5C0E - chains A and B of the 3 polymer chains in the assembly; structure by X-ray diffraction, 1.49 A resolution.

Chain A:
Name: HLA class I histocompatibility antigen, A-2 alpha chain
From: Homo sapiens
UniProt: P01892 (1A02_HUMAN); residues 1-276 here correspond to UniProt positions 25-300 (UniProt number = residue number + 24)
Sequence (277 residues; numbered 0 to 276; the number before each row is that of its first residue; numbering starts at 0):
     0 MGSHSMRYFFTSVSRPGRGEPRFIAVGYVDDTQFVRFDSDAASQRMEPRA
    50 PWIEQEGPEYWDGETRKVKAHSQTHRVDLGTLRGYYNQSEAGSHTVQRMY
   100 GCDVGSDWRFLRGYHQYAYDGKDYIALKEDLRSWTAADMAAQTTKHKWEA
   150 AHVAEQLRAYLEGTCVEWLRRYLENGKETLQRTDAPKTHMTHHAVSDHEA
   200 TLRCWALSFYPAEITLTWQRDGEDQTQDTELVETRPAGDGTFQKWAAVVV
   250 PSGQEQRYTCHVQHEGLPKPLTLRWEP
Disulfides: C101-C164, C203-C259
Differences from the reference sequence: initiating methionine (0)

Chain B:
Name: Beta-2-microglobulin
From: Homo sapiens
UniProt: P61769 (B2MG_HUMAN); residues 1-99 here correspond to UniProt positions 21-119 (UniProt number = residue number + 20)
Sequence (100 residues; numbered 0 to 99; the number before each row is that of its first residue; numbering starts at 0):
     0 MIQRTPKIQVYSRHPAENGKSNFLNCYVSGFHPSDIEVDLLKNGERIEKV
    50 EHSDLSFSKDWSFYLLYYTEFTPTEKDEYACRVNHVTLSQPKIVKWDRDM
Disulfides: C25-C80
Differences from the reference sequence: initiating methionine (0)

How chain A and chain B interact:
Residue-residue contacts - 59 pairs, chain A then chain B:
  F8(A) with S55(B); F56(B)
  F9(A) with F56(B)
  T10(A) with L54(B); F56(B); F62(B)
  V12(A) with S33(B)
  R14(A) with D34(B), salt bridge
  I23(A) with L54(B)
  V25(A) with D53(B); L54(B); S55(B)
  Y27(A) with S55(B); Y63(B)
  Q32(A) with D53(B), hydrogen bond
  R35(A) with D53(B), salt bridge
  R48(A) with D53(B), salt bridge
  H93(A) with M0(B)
  Q96(A) with H31(B), hydrogen bond; F56(B); W60(B), hydrogen bond (side chain-backbone); F62(B)
  R97(A) with F56(B)
  Q115(A) with W60(B)
  Y116(A) with W60(B)
  A117(A) with W60(B), hydrophobic
  D119(A) with M0(B); I1(B); H31(B)
  G120(A) with I1(B); R3(B), hydrogen bond (backbone-side chain); H31(B); W60(B)
  K121(A) with I1(B)
  D122(A) with W60(B), hydrogen bond
  R202(A) with D98(B), hydrogen bond (side chain-backbone); M99(B)
  W204(A) with D98(B); M99(B)
  V231(A) with Q8(B)
  E232(A) with K6(B), salt bridge; Q8(B), hydrogen bond (backbone-side chain); Y26(B); S28(B), hydrogen bond
  R234(A) with Q8(B), hydrogen bond; Y10(B); M99(B), hydrogen bond (side chain-backbone)
  P235(A) with Y10(B), hydrogen bond (backbone-side chain); N24(B); Y26(B)
  A236(A) with R12(B), hydrogen bond (backbone-side chain); N24(B)
  G237(A) with R12(B), hydrogen bond (backbone-side chain); L65(B)
  D238(A) with R12(B)
  Q242(A) with Y10(B); S11(B), hydrogen bond (side chain-backbone); R12(B), hydrogen bond (side chain-backbone)
  W244(A) with M99(B), hydrogen bond (side chain-backbone)
Interface residues without a listed pair, chain A (37 interface residues in all): S92, T94, M98, H192, T233
Interface residues without a listed pair, chain B (25 interface residues in all): D59

Overview:
37 residues of chain A and 25 residues of chain B are in contact; the contacts include 16 hydrogen bonds and 4
salt bridges. Among the polar pairs are R14(A)-D34(B), R35(A)-D53(B) and R48(A)-D53(B).
Chain A is HLA class I histocompatibility antigen, A-2 alpha chain and chain B is Beta-2-microglobulin, both
from Homo sapiens; the structure, HLA-A02 carrying YLGGPDFPTI, was determined by X-ray diffraction together
with 5C07, 5C08, 5C09, 5C0A, 5C0B, 5C0C and 6 further entries from the same study.
